4BPI - chains A and B; structure by X-ray diffraction, 1.98 A resolution.

[Chain A]
Protein: Fusion protein consisting of induced myeloid leukemia cell differentiation protein mcl-1 homolog
From: Mus musculus
Notes: fragment: fusion protein of mouse mcl-1, residues 152-189 and human mcl-1, residues 209-327
UniProt: chimeric construct of P97287, Q07820: residues 171-208 from P97287 (MCL1_MOUSE) positions 152-189 (UniProt number = residue number - 19); residues 209-327 from Q07820 positions 209-327 (same numbers)
Chain sequence (162 residues; row label = number of the first residue in the row):
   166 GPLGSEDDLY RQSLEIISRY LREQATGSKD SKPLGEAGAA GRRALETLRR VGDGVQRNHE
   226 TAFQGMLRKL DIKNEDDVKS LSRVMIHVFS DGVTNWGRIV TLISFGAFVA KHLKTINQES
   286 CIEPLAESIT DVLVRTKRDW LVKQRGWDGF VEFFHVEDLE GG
Unresolved in the structure: 166-171, 194-203, 323-327
Differences from the reference sequence: expression tag (166-170)
Ion coordination: Cd2+ site 1: D236, I237, H277; Cd2+ site 2: E240, C286, E288; Cd2+ site 3: H252, D304 (shared with E89(B) of chain B); Cd2+ site 4: H277 (shared with D100(B) of chain B)
Curated features (UniProtKB/Swiss-Prot):
  - cross-link (Glycyl lysine isopeptide (Lys-Gly)): K194 (interchain with G-Cter in ubiquitin), K197 (interchain with G-Cter in ubiquitin)
  - motif: A209 to N223 (BH3), H252 to A272 (BH1), D304 to F319 (BH2)

[Chain B]
Protein: Alpha beta bh3peptide
Chain sequence (19 residues; numbered 87 to 105; the number before each row is that of its first residue):
    87 AEEIGAXLRR MADDLNAQY
Modified positions: E89 ((3s)-3-aminohexanedioic acid; B3E); B3Q ((3S)-3,6-diamino-6-oxohexanoic acid) at position 93; R96 ((3S)-3-amino-6-[(diaminomethylidene)amino]hexanoic acid; HR7); D100 (3-aminopentanedioic acid; B3D); A103 ((3s)-3-aminobutanoic acid; B3A)
Ion coordination: Cd2+ site 1 near E88 (its only coordinating residue here); Cd2+ site 2: E89 (shared with H252(A), D304(A) of chain A); Cd2+ site 3: D100 (shared with H277(A) of chain A)

[Interface between chain A and chain B]
Residue-residue contacts - 40 pairs, chain A then chain B:
  R215(A) - Y105(B)  hydrogen bond
  V220(A) - L101(B)  hydrophobic
  H224(A) - M97(B)
  F228(A) - L94(B)  hydrophobic
  F228(A) - M97(B)  hydrophobic
  M231(A) - I90(B)  hydrophobic
  M231(A) - B3Q_93(B)
  M231(A) - L94(B)  hydrophobic
  M231(A) - M97(B)  hydrophobic
  K234(A) - I90(B)
  L235(A) - I90(B)  hydrophobic
  V249(A) - A87(B)
  V249(A) - I90(B)  hydrophobic
  V249(A) - G91(B)
  V249(A) - L94(B)  hydrophobic
  H252(A) - E88(B)
  H252(A) - E89(B)
  H252(A) - R95(B)  hydrogen bond (backbone-side chain)
  V253(A) - G91(B)
  V253(A) - R95(B)  hydrogen bond (backbone-side chain)
  S255(A) - R95(B)
  D256(A) - R95(B)  salt bridge
  N260(A) - D99(B)  hydrogen bond
  N260(A) - N102(B)
  W261(A) - N102(B)
  G262(A) - A98(B)
  G262(A) - N102(B)  hydrogen bond (backbone-side chain)
  R263(A) - R95(B)
  R263(A) - A98(B)
  R263(A) - D99(B)  salt bridge
  V265(A) - L101(B)  hydrophobic
  T266(A) - L94(B)
  T266(A) - M97(B)
  T266(A) - A98(B)
  T266(A) - L101(B)
  L267(A) - L94(B)  hydrophobic
  F318(A) - N102(B)
  F318(A) - Y105(B)
  F319(A) - Y105(B)
  V321(A) - Y105(B)  hydrophobic
Other interface residues (no listed pair), chain A (25 interface residues in all): V216, A227, F270

[In short]
25 residues of chain A face 14 of chain B across their interface, with 5 hydrogen bonds and 2 salt bridges.
Polar pairs include D256(A)-R95(B), R263(A)-D99(B) and R215(A)-Y105(B). D236(A), I237(A) and H277(A) form the
Cd2+ site 1.
Chain A is Fusion protein consisting of induced myeloid leukemia cell differentiation protein mcl-1 homolog
(Mus musculus) and chain B is Alpha beta bh3peptide; the structure, Mcl-1 bound to alpha beta Puma BH3 peptide
2, was determined by X-ray diffraction together with 4BPJ and 4BPK from the same study.
